PDB entry 4YDR | X-ray diffraction, 1.60 A resolution | chains A and B

# Chain A (and B)
Molecule: Homoserine dehydrogenase
From: Sulfolobus tokodaii (strain DSM 16993 / JCM 10545 / NBRC 100140 / 7)
Notes: EC 1.1.1.3; chain B of this document is another copy of the same molecule, construct and numbering; everything in this record applies to it too
UniProtKB: F9VNG5 (F9VNG5_SULTO); residues 1-304 here = UniProt positions 1-304
Chain sequence (304 residues; each row starts with the number of its first residue):
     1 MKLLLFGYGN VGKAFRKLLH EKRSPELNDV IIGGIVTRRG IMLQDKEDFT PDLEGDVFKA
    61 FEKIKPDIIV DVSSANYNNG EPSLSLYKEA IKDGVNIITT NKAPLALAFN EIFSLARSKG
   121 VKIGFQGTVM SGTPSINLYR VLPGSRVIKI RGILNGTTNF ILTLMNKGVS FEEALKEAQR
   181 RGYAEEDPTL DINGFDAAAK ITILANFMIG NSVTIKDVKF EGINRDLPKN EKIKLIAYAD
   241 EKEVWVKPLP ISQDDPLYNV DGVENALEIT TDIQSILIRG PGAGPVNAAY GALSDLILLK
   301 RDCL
Metal / ion sites: Na+: D93, N230
Curated features (UniProtKB/Swiss-Prot):
  - active site: K200 (Proton donor)
  - binding site (NADP(+)): Y8, N10, V11, R38, R39, S73, T100, K102, G182, E185, G284
  - binding site (NADPH): Y8, V11, R38, S73, S74, T100, K102, G284
  - binding site (NAD(+)): V11, S73, G284
  - binding site (Na(+)): V129, T133
  - binding site (L-homoserine): E185, D196
What the authors report for this chain:
  - self-association interface (contacts with another copy of this molecule); pairs are residue here / residue on that copy: C303-C303 (disulfide), S131, P256

# Chain A / chain B interface
Cross-chain cystine bridges: C303(A)-C303(B)
Contacting residue pairs - 65 pairs, chain A then chain B:
  R23(A) with G144(B), hydrogen bond (side chain-backbone); D272(B), salt bridge; I273(B)
  G132(A) with Q274(B), hydrogen bond (backbone-side chain)
  T133(A) with Q274(B)
  P134(A) with L138(B), hydrophobic; V141(B); L142(B), hydrophobic
  N137(A) with V141(B)
  L138(A) with P134(B), hydrophobic; I278(B), hydrophobic
  R140(A) with L298(B); R301(B), hydrogen bond (backbone-side chain)
  V141(A) with P134(B); N137(B); V141(B), hydrophobic
  L142(A) with P134(B), hydrophobic; Y290(B), hydrogen bond (backbone-side chain)
  P143(A) with Y290(B), hydrogen bond (backbone-side chain); S294(B); I297(B), hydrophobic; R301(B)
  G144(A) with R23(B), hydrogen bond (backbone-side chain); I297(B)
  S145(A) with Y290(B), hydrogen bond
  P256(A) with N259(B), hydrogen bond (backbone-side chain); R279(B)
  N259(A) with D255(B), hydrogen bond (side chain-backbone); N259(B), hydrogen bond
  D272(A) with R23(B), salt bridge
  I273(A) with N287(B); Y290(B), hydrophobic
  Q274(A) with G132(B), hydrogen bond (side chain-backbone); T133(B), hydrogen bond; P281(B); Y290(B)
  S275(A) with G280(B); P281(B)
  I276(A) with T133(B); R279(B)
  L277(A) with L277(B); I278(B); R279(B), hydrogen bond (backbone-backbone)
  I278(A) with L138(B), hydrophobic; L277(B)
  R279(A) with P256(B); N259(B); I276(B); L277(B), hydrogen bond (backbone-backbone)
  G280(A) with S275(B)
  P281(A) with Q274(B); S275(B)
  N287(A) with Q274(B)
  Y290(A) with L142(B), hydrogen bond (side chain-backbone); P143(B), hydrogen bond (side chain-backbone); S145(B); I273(B), hydrophobic; Q274(B)
  S294(A) with P143(B)
  I297(A) with P143(B), hydrophobic
  L298(A) with R140(B)
  R301(A) with R140(B), hydrogen bond (side chain-backbone); P143(B)
  D302(A) with C303(B)
  C303(A) with C303(B), disulfide
Other interface residues (no listed pair), chain A (33 interface residues in all): L18
Other interface residues (no listed pair), chain B (36 interface residues in all): L18, Y258, V286, D302
Interface features reported in the paper:
  - specific contacts: C303(A)-C303(B) (covalent link)

# In short
33 residues of chain A face 36 of chain B across their interface, with 1 disulfide bond, 17 hydrogen bonds and
2 salt bridges. Polar contacts include R23(A)-D272(B), R23(A)-G144(B) and G132(A)-Q274(B). The paper describes
a contact between C303(A) and C303(B). The paper reports a self-association interface involving S131(A),
P256(A) and C303(A).
Both chains are Homoserine dehydrogenase (Sulfolobus tokodaii (strain DSM 16993 / JCM 10545 / NBRC 100140 /
7)). Entry 4YDR (Crystal structure of oxidized homoserine dehydrogenase of Sulfolobus tokodaii) was determined
by X-ray diffraction (same publication as 5AVO).
